PDB entry 7YI0 | electron microscopy, 3.20 A resolution | chains B and D of the 6 polymer chains in the assembly

Chain B:
Molecule: Histone deacetylase RPD3
Organism: Saccharomyces cerevisiae S288C
Notes: EC 3.5.1.98
Reference sequence: P32561 (RPD3_YEAST); numbering as in UniProt (aligned over 1-433)
Sequence (433 residues; numbered 1 to 433; the number before each row is that of its first residue):
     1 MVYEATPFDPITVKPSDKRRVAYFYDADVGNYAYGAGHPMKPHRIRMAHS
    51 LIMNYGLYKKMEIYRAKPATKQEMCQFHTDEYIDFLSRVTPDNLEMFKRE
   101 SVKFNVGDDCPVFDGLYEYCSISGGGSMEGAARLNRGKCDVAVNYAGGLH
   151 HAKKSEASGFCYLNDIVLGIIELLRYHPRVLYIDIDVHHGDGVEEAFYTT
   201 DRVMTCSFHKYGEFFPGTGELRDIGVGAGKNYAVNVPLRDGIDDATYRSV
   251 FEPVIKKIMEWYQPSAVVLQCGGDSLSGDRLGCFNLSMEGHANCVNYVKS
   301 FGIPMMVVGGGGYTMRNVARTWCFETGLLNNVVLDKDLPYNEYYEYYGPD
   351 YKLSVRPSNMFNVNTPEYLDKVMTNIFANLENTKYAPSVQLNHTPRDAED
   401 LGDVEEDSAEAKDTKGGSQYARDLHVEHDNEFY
Not modelled in the structure: 1-16, 385-433
Metal / ion sites: Zn2+: Asp-186, His-188, Asp-274
UniProt features mapped onto this chain:
  - motif: Arg-320 to Tyr-340 (ESA1-RPD3 motif)
  - active site: His-151
  - modified residue: Thr-394 (Phosphothreonine), Ser-408 (Phosphoserine)
  - mutagenesis: His-150 (H150A: Impairs histone deacetylase activity and transcription repression), His-151 (H151A: Impairs histone deacetylase activity and transcription repression), His-188 (H188A: Impairs histone deacetylase activity and transcription repression), Trp-322 (W322A: Strongly reduces HDAC activity), Glu-325 (E325A: Strongly reduces HDAC activity), Gly-327 (G327A: Strongly reduces HDAC activity), Leu-328 (L328A: Strongly reduces HDAC activity), Leu-329 (L329A: Strongly reduces HDAC activity), Val-332 (V332A: Strongly reduces HDAC activity), Leu-334 (L334A: Strongly reduces HDAC activity), Asp-335 (D335A: Strongly reduces HDAC activity), Leu-338 (L338A: Strongly reduces HDAC activity), 1 further mutagenesis entry in UniProt

Chain D:
Molecule: Transcriptional regulatory protein RCO1
Organism: Saccharomyces cerevisiae S288C
Reference sequence: Q04779 (RCO1_YEAST); numbering as in UniProt (aligned over 1-684)
Sequence (684 residues; each row starts with the number of its first residue):
     1 MDTSKKDTTRSPSHSNSSSPSSSSLSSSSSKEKKRPKRLSSQNVNYDLKR
    51 RKIITSEGIERSFKNEHSNLAVEDNIPEEEPKELLEKDSKGNIIKLNEPS
   101 TISEDSKVSVTGLPLNKGPSEKIKRESLWNYRKNLGGQSNNSEMTLVPSK
   151 RFTQVPKNFQDLNRNDLKTFLTENMTEESNIRSTIGWNGDIINRTRDREP
   201 ESDRDNKKLSNIRTKIILSTNATYDSKSKLFGQNSIKSTSNASEKIFRDK
   251 NNSTIDFENEDFCSACNQSGSFLCCDTCPKSFHFLCLDPPIDPNNLPKGD
   301 WHCNECKFKIFINNSMATLKKIESNFIKQNNNVKIFAKLLFNIDSHNPKQ
   351 FQLPNYIKETFPAVKTGSRGQYSDENDKIPLTDRQLFNTSYGQSITKLDS
   401 YNPDTHIDSNSGKFLICYKCNQTRLGSWSHPENSRLIMTCDYCQTPWHLD
   451 CVPRASFKNLGSKWKCPLHSPTKVYKKIHHCQEDNSVNYKVWKKQRLINK
   501 KNQLYYEPLQKIGYQNNGNIQIIPTTSHTDYDFNQDFKITQIDENSIKYD
   551 FFDKIYKSKMVQKRKLFQFQESLIDKLVSNGSQNGNSEDNMVKDIASLIY
   601 FQVSNNDKSSNNKSASKSNNLRKLWDLKELTNVVVPNELDSIQFNDFSSD
   651 EIKHLLYLKKIIESKPKEELLKFLNIENPENQSE
Not modelled in the structure: 1-106, 131-165, 188-258, 379-399, 478-488, 524-533, 566-684
Metal / ion sites: Zn2+ site 1: Cys-263, Cys-266, His-283, Cys-286; Zn2+ site 2: Cys-275, Cys-278, Cys-303, Cys-306; Zn2+ site 3: Cys-417, Cys-420, His-448, Cys-451; Zn2+ site 4: Cys-440, Cys-443, Cys-466, His-469
UniProt features mapped onto this chain:
  - zinc finger: Glu-260 to Lys-309 (PHD-type 1), Phe-414 to Thr-472 (PHD-type 2)
  - modified residue: Met-1 (N-acetylmethionine), Ser-68 (Phosphoserine), Ser-683 (Phosphoserine)
From the paper describing this entry:
  - mutagenesis - L509A/Q510A/K511A/I512A/Y549A/Y556A/M560A: decreased catalytic activity

Chain B / chain D interface:
Residue-residue contacts - 71 pairs, chain B then chain D:
  Phe-24(B) with Ser-179(D)
  His-49(B) with Thr-169(D); Thr-172(D), hydrogen bond
  Ser-50(B) with Thr-169(D)
  Met-53(B) with Leu-167(D); Leu-171(D), hydrophobic; Thr-172(D)
  Asn-54(B) with Leu-167(D); Lys-168(D); Thr-169(D)
  Tyr-55(B) with Asp-166(D)
  Gly-56(B) with Asp-166(D)
  Tyr-58(B) with Asp-166(D); Leu-167(D), hydrogen bond (side chain-backbone); Leu-171(D), hydrophobic; Met-175(D), hydrophobic
  Lys-59(B) with Asp-166(D), salt bridge
  Ile-63(B) with Met-175(D); Thr-176(D); Glu-177(D), hydrogen bond (backbone-backbone)
  Tyr-64(B) with Glu-177(D); Ser-179(D)
  Arg-65(B) with Glu-177(D), hydrogen bond (backbone-backbone); Glu-178(D), salt bridge; Ser-179(D)
  Ala-66(B) with Ser-179(D)
  Lys-67(B) with Ser-179(D), hydrogen bond (backbone-backbone); Arg-182(D), hydrogen bond (backbone-side chain); Ile-185(D)
  Pro-68(B) with Arg-182(D)
  Gln-72(B) with Trp-187(D)
  Glu-73(B) with Arg-182(D), salt bridge; Thr-184(D), hydrogen bond; Ile-185(D)
  Gln-76(B) with Trp-187(D)
  Arg-99(B) with Asp-292(D), salt bridge
  Gly-125(B) with Arg-182(D)
  Met-128(B) with Arg-182(D)
  Glu-129(B) with Ser-179(D); Asn-180(D); Ile-181(D), hydrogen bond (side chain-backbone); Arg-182(D), salt bridge
  Ala-132(B) with Ile-181(D)
  Arg-133(B) with Ser-179(D), hydrogen bond; Ile-181(D)
  Glu-172(B) with Ser-183(D), hydrogen bond
  Arg-175(B) with Ser-183(D); Thr-184(D)
  Tyr-211(B) with Ala-455(D); Ser-456(D)
  Gly-212(B) with Ser-456(D)
  Glu-213(B) with Phe-457(D); Asn-459(D); Leu-460(D)
  Arg-239(B) with Leu-449(D); Asp-450(D), salt bridge; Arg-454(D), hydrogen bond (side chain-backbone); Ala-455(D), hydrogen bond (side chain-backbone)
  Glu-342(B) with Thr-169(D), hydrogen bond
  Phe-361(B) with Pro-431(D); Glu-432(D)
  Thr-365(B) with Arg-435(D); Asp-450(D), hydrogen bond
  Glu-367(B) with Arg-424(D), salt bridge; Arg-435(D), salt bridge
  Tyr-368(B) with Asp-450(D), hydrogen bond (backbone-side chain); Arg-454(D); Ala-455(D)
  Lys-371(B) with Lys-419(D); Asp-450(D); Cys-451(D), hydrogen bond (side chain-backbone)
Interface residues without a listed pair, chain B (40 interface residues in all): Ala-69, Met-96, Arg-136, Lys-138
Interface residues without a listed pair, chain D (37 interface residues in all): Pro-293, Asn-294, Ser-400, Pro-453

In short:
40 residues of chain B and 37 residues of chain D are in contact, with 16 hydrogen bonds and 8 salt bridges.
Among the polar pairs are Lys-59(B)/Asp-166(D), Arg-65(B)/Glu-178(D) and Glu-73(B)/Arg-182(D). UniProt lists
active-site residue His-151(B) and 13 mutagenesis sites on chain B. From the paper:
L509A/Q510A/K511A/I512A/Y549A/Y556A/M560A of chain D reduce catalytic activity.
Here chain B is Histone deacetylase RPD3 and chain D is Transcriptional regulatory protein RCO1, both from
Saccharomyces cerevisiae S288C. Entry 7YI0 (Cryo-EM structure of Rpd3S complex) was determined by electron
microscopy together with 7YI1, 7YI2, 7YI3, 7YI4 and 7YI5 from the same study.
